Entry 8CUE (electron microscopy, 3.20 A resolution); this record covers chains 1A and 5C of the 70 polymer chains in the assembly.

# Chain 1A (and 5C)
Name: Protein virB2
Source organism: Agrobacterium fabrum (strain C58 / ATCC 33970)
Notes: chain 5C of this document is another copy of the same molecule, construct and numbering; everything in this record applies to it too
UniProt: P17792 (VIRB2_AGRFC); numbering as in UniProt (aligned over 1-121)
Amino-acid sequence (121 residues; numbered 1 to 121; the number before each row is that of its first residue):
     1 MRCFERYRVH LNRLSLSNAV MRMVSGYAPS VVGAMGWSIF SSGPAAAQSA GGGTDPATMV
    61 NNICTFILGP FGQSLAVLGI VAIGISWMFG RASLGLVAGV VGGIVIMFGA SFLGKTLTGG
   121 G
Unresolved in the structure: 1-51
Ligand contacts:
  - palmitoyl-linoleoyl phosphatidylcholine (CPL; 1-palmitoyl-2-linoleoyl-sn-glycero-3-phosphocholine), molecule 1: Val60, Ile63, Phe66, Ile67, Phe71, Leu75
  - palmitoyl-linoleoyl phosphatidylcholine (CPL), molecule 2: Leu75, Leu78, Val81, Ala82, Ile85, Phe89
  - palmitoyl-linoleoyl phosphatidylcholine (CPL), molecule 3: Gly95, Ala98, Gly102, Ile106, Leu117
From the paper describing this entry:
  - post-translational modification sites: Cys64
  - mutagenesis - R91A, R91E, R91K: decreased stability

# Chain 1A / chain 5C interface
Residue-residue contacts (9; chain 1A residue first):
  Gly52(1A) - Ser111(5C)
  Gly53(1A) - Gly109(5C)
  Gly53(1A) - Phe112(5C)
  Thr54(1A) - Gly109(5C)
  Asp55(1A) - Phe112(5C)
  Pro56(1A) - Val105(5C)  hydrophobic
  Pro56(1A) - Leu113(5C)  hydrophobic
  Met59(1A) - Phe108(5C)  hydrophobic
  Ile63(1A) - Val101(5C)  hydrophobic
Also at the interface, not in a pair above, chain 5C (8 interface residues in all): Leu68

# Overview
The interface between chain 1A and chain 5C involves 7 residues on one side and 8 on the other. Chain 1A binds
3 copies of palmitoyl-linoleoyl phosphatidylcholine. The paper reports that R91A, R91E and R91K of chain 1A
reduce stability; a modification site at Cys64(1A).
Chain 1A and chain 5C are both Protein virB2 (Agrobacterium fabrum (strain C58 / ATCC 33970)); the structure,
CryoEM structure of the T-pilus from Agrobacterium tumefaciens, was determined by electron microscopy (same
publication as 8CW4).
